PDB entry 6IFM | X-ray diffraction, 2.80 A resolution | chains E and G of the 10 polymer chains in the assembly

Chain E (and G):
Name: tRNA(fMet)-specific endonuclease VapC
From: Salmonella enterica subsp. enterica serovar Typhimurium str. LT2
Notes: EC 3.1.-.-; chain G of this document is another copy of the same molecule, construct and numbering; everything in this record applies to it too
UniProtKB: Q8ZM86 (VAPC_SALTY); numbering as in UniProt (aligned over 1-132)
Amino-acid sequence (132 residues; row label = number of the first residue in the row):
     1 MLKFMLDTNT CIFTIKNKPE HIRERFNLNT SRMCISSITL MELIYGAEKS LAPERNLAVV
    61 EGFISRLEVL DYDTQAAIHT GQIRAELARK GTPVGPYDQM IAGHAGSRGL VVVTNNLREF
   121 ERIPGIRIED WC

Interface between chain E and chain G:
Contacting residue pairs - 54 pairs, chain E then chain G:
  Ser37(E) with Tyr72(G), hydrogen bond (side chain-backbone); Ala77(G)
  Ile38(E) with Tyr72(G), hydrophobic; Met100(G), hydrophobic
  Leu40(E) with Thr74(G)
  Met41(E) with Tyr72(G); Ala77(G); Thr80(G); Gly81(G); Arg84(G), hydrogen bond
  Ile44(E) with Ile78(G); Gly81(G)
  Tyr45(E) with Gly81(G), hydrogen bond (backbone-backbone); Arg84(G); Ala85(G)
  Glu48(E) with Gly81(G); Gln82(G); Ala85(G); Arg89(G), hydrogen bond (backbone-side chain)
  Lys49(E) with Ala85(G)
  Val69(E) with Thr74(G)
  Asp71(E) with Tyr72(G); Asp73(G); Thr74(G)
  Tyr72(E) with Ser37(G), hydrogen bond (backbone-side chain); Met41(G); Asp71(G); Tyr72(G), hydrogen bond (backbone-backbone)
  Asp73(E) with Ser37(G); Asp71(G)
  Thr74(E) with Leu40(G); Val69(G)
  Ala77(E) with Ser37(G); Met41(G)
  Ile78(E) with Leu40(G), hydrophobic; Ile44(G)
  Gly81(E) with Met41(G); Ile44(G); Tyr45(G); Glu48(G)
  Gln82(E) with Ile44(G); Glu48(G)
  Arg84(E) with Met41(G); Glu42(G), salt bridge; Tyr45(G); Tyr97(G)
  Ala85(E) with Tyr45(G); Glu48(G); Lys49(G)
  Arg89(E) with Glu48(G), hydrogen bond (side chain-backbone)
  Tyr97(E) with Arg84(G), hydrogen bond; Pro96(G)
  Met100(E) with Ile38(G), hydrophobic; Met41(G), hydrophobic
Interface residues without a listed pair, chain E (27 interface residues in all): Ser50, Thr80, Ala88, Pro96, Gln99
Interface residues without a listed pair, chain G (26 interface residues in all): Ala88

In short:
27 residues of chain E and 26 residues of chain G are in contact; the contacts include 8 hydrogen bonds and 1
salt bridge. Among the polar pairs are Arg84(E)-Glu42(G), Ser37(E)-Tyr72(G) and Met41(E)-Arg84(G).
Chain E and chain G are both tRNA(fMet)-specific endonuclease VapC (Salmonella enterica subsp. enterica
serovar Typhimurium str. LT2); the structure, Crystal structure of DNA bound VapBC from Salmonella
typhimurium, was determined by X-ray diffraction (same publication as 6IFC).
